PDB entry 4KAO | X-ray diffraction, 2.39 A resolution | chain A

== Chain A ==
Name: Focal adhesion kinase 1
Source organism: Homo sapiens
Notes: EC 2.7.10.2; fragment: kinase domain
Reference sequence: Q05397 (FAK1_HUMAN); numbering as in UniProt (aligned over 410-689)
Chain sequence (282 residues; numbered 408 to 689; the number before each row is that of its first residue):
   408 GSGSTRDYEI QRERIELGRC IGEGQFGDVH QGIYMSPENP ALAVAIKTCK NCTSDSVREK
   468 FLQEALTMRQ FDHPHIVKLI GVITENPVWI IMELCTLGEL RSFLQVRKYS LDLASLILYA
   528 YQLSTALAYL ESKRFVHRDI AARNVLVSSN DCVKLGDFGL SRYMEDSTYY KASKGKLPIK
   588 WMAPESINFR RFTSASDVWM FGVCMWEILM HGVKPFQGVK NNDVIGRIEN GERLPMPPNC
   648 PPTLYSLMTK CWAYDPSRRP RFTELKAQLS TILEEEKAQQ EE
Unresolved in the structure: 408-414, 444-446, 567-583, 687-689
Construct notes: expression tag (408-409); engineered mutation G410 (Pro in Q05397)
Disulfide bonds: C456-C459
Small-molecule neighbours: KAO (1-[3-tert-butyl-1-(4-methylphenyl)-1H-pyrazol-5-yl]-3-[4-(pyridin-3-yl)phenyl]urea): V436, A452, K454, Q470, E471, T474, M475, F478, I483, V484, M499, E500, L501, C502, F542, H544, L553, L562, G563, D564, F565
UniProt features mapped onto this chain:
  - active site: D546 (Proton acceptor)
  - binding site (ATP): I428 to G434, K454, E500 to C502
  - modified residue: Y570 (Phosphotyrosine), Y576 (Phosphotyrosine), Y577 (Phosphotyrosine), S580 (Phosphoserine)

== Overview ==
Ligands of chain A: compound KAO. Curated annotation (UniProt) lists active-site residue D546 and 11
ATP-binding residues.
Chain A is Focal adhesion kinase 1 (Homo sapiens); the structure, FOCAL ADHESION KINASE CATALYTIC DOMAIN IN
COMPLEX WITH 1-(5-tert-Butyl-2-p-tolyl-2H-pyrazol-3-yl)-3-(4-pyridin-3- yl-phenyl)-urea, was determined by
X-ray diffraction (same publication as 4K8A, 4K9Y and 4KAB).
